Entry 6ZIX (X-ray diffraction, 3.40 A resolution); this record covers chains A and F of the 4 polymer chains in the assembly.

[Chain A]
Protein: Transcriptional regulatory protein RcsB
From: Salmonella enterica subsp. enterica serovar Typhimurium
Reference sequence: P58663 (RCSB_SALTY); residues 1-216 here = UniProt positions 1-216
Chain sequence (216 residues; each row starts with the number of its first residue):
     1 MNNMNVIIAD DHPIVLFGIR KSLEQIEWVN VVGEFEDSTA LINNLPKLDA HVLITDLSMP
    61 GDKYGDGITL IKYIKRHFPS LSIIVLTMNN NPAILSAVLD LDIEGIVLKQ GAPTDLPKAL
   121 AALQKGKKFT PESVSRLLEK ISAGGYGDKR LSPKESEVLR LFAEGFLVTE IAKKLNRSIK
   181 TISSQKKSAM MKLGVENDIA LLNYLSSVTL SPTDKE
Unresolved in the structure: 1, 127-131, 209-216
Bound ions: Mg2+: Asp-11, Asp-56
Residues lining bound ligands: beryllium trifluoride (BEF): Asp-11, Asp-56, Ser-58, Leu-86, Thr-87, Met-88, Lys-109
UniProt features mapped onto this chain:
  - DNA-binding region: Val-168 to Lys-187 (H-T-H motif)
  - modified residue: Asp-56 (4-aspartylphosphate)
Reported in the primary citation:
  - self-association interface (contacts with another copy of this molecule); pairs are residue here / residue on that copy: Gly-165/Asn-197, Gly-165/Ile-199, Leu-202/Leu-202
  - Mg2+ coordination: Asp-11
  - binding site for beryllium trifluoride: Asp-56, Thr-87
  - post-translational modification sites: Asp-56 (citing earlier work)
  - mutagenesis - L108A: abolished catalytic activity
  - mutagenesis - L108F: decreased catalytic activity
  - mutagenesis - L108A: abolished binding to P1flhDC promoter sequence of 23 bp
  - mutagenesis - L108F: decreased binding to P1flhDC promoter sequence of 23 bp
  - mutagenesis - L108A, L108F: abolished signaling
  - mutagenesis - D56A: decreased signaling
  - binding site for P1flhDC promoter sequence of 23 bp: Lys-154, Glu-155, Thr-169, Ile-179, Lys-180, Thr-181, Ser-183, Ser-184
  - mutagenesis - M88A: decreased expression

[Chain F]
Molecule: P1flhDC promoter sequence of 23 bp
From: Salmonella enterica subsp. enterica serovar Typhimurium
Sequence (23 nucleotides; each row starts with the number of its first residue):
    17 CGCCTAAGAT TTTTCCTAAT TCG
Unresolved in the structure: 39

[Chain A / chain F interface]
Residue-residue contacts - 17 pairs, chain A then chain F:
  Ser-152(A) with DC19(F), phosphate contact; DC20(F), hydrogen bond to the phosphate
  Pro-153(A) with DC20(F), phosphate contact
  Lys-154(A) with DC20(F), hydrogen bond to the phosphate
  Arg-177(A) with DA22(F), phosphate contact
  Ser-178(A) with DA22(F), phosphate contact; DA23(F), phosphate contact
  Lys-180(A) with DA22(F), base contact; DA23(F), base contact; DG24(F), hydrogen bond to the base
  Thr-181(A) with DT21(F), base contact; DA22(F), hydrogen bond to the phosphate
  Ser-184(A) with DT21(F), base contact; DA22(F), hydrogen bond to the base
  Gln-185(A) with DC20(F), sugar contact; DT21(F), hydrogen bond to the phosphate
  Lys-192(A) with DC19(F), salt bridge to the phosphate
Other interface residues (no listed pair), chain A (11 interface residues in all): Asn-176
Other interface residues (no listed pair), chain F (7 interface residues in all): DA25

[In short]
The interface between chain A and chain F involves 11 residues on one side and 7 on the other, with 6 hydrogen
bonds and 1 salt bridge. Among the polar pairs are Lys-180(A)/DG24(F), Ser-184(A)/DA22(F) and
Ser-152(A)/DC20(F). From the paper: a binding site for P1flhDC promoter sequence of 23 bp at Lys-154(A),
Glu-155(A) and Thr-169(A) among others; L108A and L108F of chain A abolish signaling; 4 substitutions were
tested in all.
Here chain A is Transcriptional regulatory protein RcsB and chain F is P1flhDC promoter sequence of 23 bp,
both from Salmonella enterica subsp. enterica serovar Typhimurium. Entry 6ZIX (Structure of RcsB from
Salmonella enterica serovar Typhimurium bound to promoter P1flhDC in the presence of ...) was determined by
X-ray diffraction, deposited together with 6ZII, 6ZIL and 6ZJ2.
